Entry 8CLB (X-ray diffraction, 3.00 A resolution); this record covers chains A and E of the 6 polymer chains in the assembly.

# Chain A
Molecule: Tubulin alpha-1B chain
From: Bos taurus
UniProtKB: P81947 (TBA1B_BOVIN); numbering as in UniProt (aligned over 1-440)
Amino-acid sequence (440 residues; each row starts with the number of its first residue):
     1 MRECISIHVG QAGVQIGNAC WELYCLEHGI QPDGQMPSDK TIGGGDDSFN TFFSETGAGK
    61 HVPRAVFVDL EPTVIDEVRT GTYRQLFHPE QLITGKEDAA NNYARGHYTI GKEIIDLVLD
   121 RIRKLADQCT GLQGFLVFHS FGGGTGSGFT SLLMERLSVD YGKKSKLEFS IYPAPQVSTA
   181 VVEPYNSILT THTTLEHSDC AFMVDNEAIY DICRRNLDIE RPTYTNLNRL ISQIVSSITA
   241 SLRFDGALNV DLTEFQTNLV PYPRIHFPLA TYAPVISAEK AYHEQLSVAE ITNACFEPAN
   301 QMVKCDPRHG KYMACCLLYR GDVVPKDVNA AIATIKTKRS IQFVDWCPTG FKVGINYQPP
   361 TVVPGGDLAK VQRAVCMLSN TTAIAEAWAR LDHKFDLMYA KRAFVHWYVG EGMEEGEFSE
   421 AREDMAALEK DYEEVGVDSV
Unresolved in the structure: 440
Metal / ion sites: Ca2+: D39, T41, G44, E55
Ligand contacts:
  - GTP (guanosine-5'-triphosphate): G10, Q11, A12, Q15, I16, D69, D98, A99, A100, N101, S140, G142, G143, G144, T145, G146, I171, P173, V177, S178, T179, E183, N206, I209, Y224, L227, N228, I231
  - colchicine (LOC; N-[(7S)-1,2,3,10-tetramethoxy-9-oxo-6,7-dihydro-5H-benzo[d]heptalen-7-yl]ethanamide): S178, T179, A180, V181

# Chain E
Molecule: Stathmin-4
From: synthetic construct
Amino-acid sequence (121 residues; row label = number of the first residue in the row; note: 15 numbers in that range are skipped by the numbering (no residue carries them; nothing is unmodelled there)):
     6 MEVIELNKCT SGQSFEVILK PPS
    44 DPSLEEIQKK LEAAEERRKY QEAELLKHLA EKREHEREVI QKAIEENNNF IKMAKEKLAQ
   104 KMESNKENRE AHLAAMLERL QEKDKHAEEV RKNKELKE

# How chain A and chain E interact
Residue-residue contacts (56; chain A residue first):
  Y108(A) - K53(E)
  Y108(A) - L54(E)  hydrophobic
  Y108(A) - A57(E)  hydrophobic
  Y108(A) - R61(E)
  T109(A) - R61(E)  hydrogen bond
  K112(A) - E58(E)  salt bridge
  L152(A) - L54(E)  hydrophobic
  E155(A) - I50(E)
  R156(A) - L47(E)
  S158(A) - D44(E)
  V159(A) - P45(E)
  D245(A) - C14(E)
  D245(A) - T15(E)
  D245(A) - S16(E)
  G246(A) - C14(E)
  A247(A) - N12(E)
  A247(A) - S19(E)
  L248(A) - S19(E)
  P325(A) - Q18(E)
  P325(A) - F20(E)  hydrophobic
  N329(A) - M6(E)
  N329(A) - V8(E)
  I332(A) - V22(E)  hydrophobic
  K336(A) - L24(E)
  D345(A) - P27(E)
  D345(A) - S28(E)  hydrogen bond (backbone-backbone)
  W346(A) - P27(E)
  C347(A) - P27(E)
  P348(A) - K25(E)
  P348(A) - P27(E)
  T349(A) - I23(E)
  T349(A) - L24(E)  hydrogen bond (backbone-backbone)
  T349(A) - K25(E)  hydrogen bond (backbone-backbone)
  G350(A) - V22(E)
  F351(A) - E21(E)
  F351(A) - V22(E)  hydrogen bond (backbone-backbone)
  F351(A) - L24(E)  hydrophobic
  K352(A) - F20(E)
  K352(A) - E21(E)  salt bridge
  V353(A) - S19(E)
  V353(A) - F20(E)  hydrogen bond (backbone-backbone)
  G354(A) - Q18(E)
  I355(A) - G17(E)
  I355(A) - Q18(E)  hydrogen bond (backbone-backbone)
  N356(A) - S16(E)
  Y357(A) - S16(E)  hydrogen bond (backbone-backbone)
  Y357(A) - G17(E)
  Y357(A) - Q18(E)  hydrogen bond
  V409(A) - Q64(E)  hydrogen bond (backbone-side chain)
  G410(A) - R61(E)
  G410(A) - Q64(E)
  E411(A) - R61(E)  hydrogen bond (backbone-side chain)
  G412(A) - A57(E)
  G412(A) - R60(E)  hydrogen bond (backbone-side chain)
  G412(A) - R61(E)
  E414(A) - R60(E)  salt bridge
Other interface residues (no listed pair), chain A (40 interface residues in all): H107, H197, V328, A333, Q358, E417
Other interface residues (no listed pair), chain E (29 interface residues in all): S46

# Summary
Chain A and chain E form an interface of 40 and 29 residues respectively, with 12 hydrogen bonds and 3 salt
bridges. Polar contacts include K112(A)-E58(E), K352(A)-E21(E) and E414(A)-R60(E). Bound to chain A: GTP and
colchicine.
Chain A is Tubulin alpha-1B chain (Bos taurus) and chain E is Stathmin-4 (synthetic construct); the structure,
Colchicine bound to tubulin (T2R-TTL) complex, was determined by X-ray diffraction, deposited together with
8CL9, 8CLC, 8CLD, 8CLE, 8CLF, 8CLG and 8CLH.
